7L2T - chains A and E of the 6 polymer chains in the assembly; structure by electron microscopy, 3.08 A resolution.

== Chain A ==
Protein: Transient receptor potential cation channel subfamily V member 1
Source organism: Rattus norvegicus
UniProtKB: O35433 (TRPV1_RAT); residue numbers follow UniProt; this construct covers 110-603, 627-764
Amino-acid sequence (637 residues; numbered 105 to 764; 23 numbers in that range are skipped by the numbering (no residue carries them; nothing is unmodelled there); the number before each row is that of its first residue):
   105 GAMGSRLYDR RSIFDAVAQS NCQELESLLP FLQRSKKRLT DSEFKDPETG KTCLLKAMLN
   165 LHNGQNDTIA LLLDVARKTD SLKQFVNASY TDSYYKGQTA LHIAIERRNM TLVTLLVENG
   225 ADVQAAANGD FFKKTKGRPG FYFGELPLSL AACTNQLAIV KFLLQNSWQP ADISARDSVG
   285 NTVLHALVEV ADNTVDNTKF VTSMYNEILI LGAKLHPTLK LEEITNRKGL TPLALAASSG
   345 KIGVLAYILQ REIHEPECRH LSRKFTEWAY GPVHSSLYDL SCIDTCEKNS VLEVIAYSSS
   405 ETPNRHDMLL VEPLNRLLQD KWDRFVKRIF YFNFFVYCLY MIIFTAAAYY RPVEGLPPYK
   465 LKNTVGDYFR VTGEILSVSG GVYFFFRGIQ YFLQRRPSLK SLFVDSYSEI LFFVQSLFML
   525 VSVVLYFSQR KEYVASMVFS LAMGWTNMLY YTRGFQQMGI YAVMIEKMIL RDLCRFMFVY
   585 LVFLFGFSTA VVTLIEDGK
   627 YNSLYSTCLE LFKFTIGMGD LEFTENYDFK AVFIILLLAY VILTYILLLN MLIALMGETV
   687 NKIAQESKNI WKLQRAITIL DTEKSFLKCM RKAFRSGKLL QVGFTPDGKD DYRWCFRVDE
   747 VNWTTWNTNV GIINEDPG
Unresolved in the structure: 105-151, 752-764
Sequence notes: expression tag (105-109)
Cystine bridges: C386-C390
Metal / ion sites: Na+: G643 (shared with 1 residue of chain B; 1 residue of chain C; 1 residue of chain D)
Residues lining bound ligands:
  - 65I ((9R,12R)-15-amino-12-hydroxy-6,12-dioxo-7,11,13-trioxa-12lambda~5~-phosphapentadecan-9-yl undecanoate): M581, L585, L588, L630, Y631, C634, L635, F638
  - XJ7 ((2S)-1-(butanoyloxy)-3-{[(R)-hydroxy{[(1r,2R,3S,4S,5R,6S)-2,3,4,5,6-pentahydroxycyclohexyl]oxy}phosphoryl]oxy}propan-2-yl tridecanoate): R409, D509, S510, Y511, S512, L515, M547, T550, N551, L553, Y554, R557, E570, K571, I696, L699, Q700, I703
Reported in the primary citation:
  - Na+ coordination: G643
  - conformationally variable residues (register shift, side-chain flip): G643, L678, I679, M682
  - binding site for Na+: G643

== Chain E ==
Protein: Tau-theraphotoxin-Hs1a
Source organism: Cyriopagopus schmidti
UniProtKB: P0CH43 (DKTX_CYRSC); numbering as in UniProt (aligned over 1-75)
Amino-acid sequence (76 residues; row label = number of the first residue in the row; numbering starts at 0):
     0 MDCAKEGEVC SWGKKCCDLD NFYCPMEFIP HCKKYKPYVP VTTNCAKEGE VCGWGSKCCH
    60 GLDCPLAFIP YCEKYR
Unresolved in the structure: 0
Sequence notes: initiating methionine (0)
Cystine bridges: C2-C16, C9-C23, C15-C31, C44-C58, C51-C63, C57-C71
Residues lining bound ligands:
  - 65I ((9R,12R)-15-amino-12-hydroxy-6,12-dioxo-7,11,13-trioxa-12lambda~5~-phosphapentadecan-9-yl undecanoate), molecule 1: E26, F27, I28
  - 65I, molecule 2: A66, F67, I68

== How chain A and chain E interact ==
Residue-residue contacts (6; chain A residue first):
  K535(A) - G54(E)  hydrogen bond (side chain-backbone)
  E536(A) - W53(E)
  Y631(A) - L65(E)
  Y631(A) - A66(E)  hydrophobic
  S632(A) - L65(E)
  L635(A) - L65(E)  hydrophobic
Also at the interface, not in a pair above, chain E (5 interface residues in all): F67

== In short ==
Chain A and chain E each contribute 5 residues to their interface; the contacts include 1 hydrogen bond. The
hydrogen-bonded pair is K535(A)-G54(E). One compound 65I molecule is bound between chain A and chain E.
Ligands of chain A: compound XJ7. The paper reports a binding site for Na+ at G643(A); Na+ coordination by
G643(A).
Here chain A is Transient receptor potential cation channel subfamily V member 1 (Rattus norvegicus) and chain
E is Tau-theraphotoxin-Hs1a (Cyriopagopus schmidti). Entry 7L2T (cryo-EM structure of DkTx-bound minimal TRPV1
in partial open state) was determined by electron microscopy (same publication as 7L2M, 7L2R and 7L2U).
